PDB entry 2O67 | X-ray diffraction, 2.50 A resolution | chains A and B of the 3 polymer chains in the assembly

Chain A (and B):
Name: PII protein
From: Arabidopsis thaliana
Notes: chain B of this document is another copy of the same molecule, construct and numbering; everything in this record applies to it too
UniProt: Q9ZST4 (Q9ZST4_ARATH); residues 1-134 here correspond to UniProt positions 63-196 (UniProt number = residue number + 62)
Chain sequence (135 residues; numbered 0 to 134; the number before each row is that of its first residue; numbering starts at 0):
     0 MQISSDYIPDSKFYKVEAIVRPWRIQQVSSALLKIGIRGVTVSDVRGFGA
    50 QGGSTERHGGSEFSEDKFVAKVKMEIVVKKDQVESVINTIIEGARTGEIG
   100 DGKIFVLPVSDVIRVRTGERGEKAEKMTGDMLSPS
Unresolved in the structure: 0-2, 49-63, 123-134 (chain B: 0-5, 48-64, 131-134)
Sequence notes: initiating methionine (0)
Ligand contacts: malonate ion (MLI): E97, I98, G99, D100, G101, K102
UniProt features mapped onto this chain:
  - binding site (ATP): G46 to Q50, G99 to K102
  - binding site (Mg(2+)): G48

Interface between chain A and chain B:
Residue-residue contacts (67; chain A residue first):
  Y6(A) - S109(B)
  I7(A) - D9(B)
  I7(A) - S10(B)
  I7(A) - S109(B)  hydrogen bond (backbone-side chain)
  P8(A) - P8(B)  hydrophobic
  P8(A) - D9(B)
  P8(A) - S10(B)
  P8(A) - P107(B)  hydrophobic
  P8(A) - S109(B)
  Y13(A) - S109(B)
  E16(A) - K14(B)  salt bridge
  D43(A) - S42(B)
  V44(A) - T40(B)
  V44(A) - V41(B)
  R45(A) - T40(B)
  R45(A) - V41(B)  hydrogen bond (backbone-backbone)
  R45(A) - D43(B)  salt bridge
  G46(A) - V39(B)
  F47(A) - Q25(B)
  F47(A) - R37(B)
  F47(A) - V39(B)  hydrogen bond (backbone-backbone)
  F47(A) - V41(B)  hydrophobic
  G48(A) - R37(B)
  G48(A) - G38(B)
  G48(A) - V39(B)  hydrogen bond (backbone-backbone)
  E64(A) - Q25(B)
  K72(A) - E74(B)  salt bridge
  E83(A) - R119(B)  salt bridge
  I86(A) - I112(B)  hydrophobic
  I86(A) - R119(B)
  I90(A) - V114(B)
  A93(A) - V114(B)  hydrophobic
  R94(A) - V114(B)  hydrogen bond (side chain-backbone)
  R94(A) - R115(B)  hydrogen bond (side chain-backbone)
  R94(A) - T116(B)
  R94(A) - G117(B)
  G96(A) - R115(B)
  E97(A) - R115(B)
  I98(A) - R115(B)
  I98(A) - T127(B)
  I98(A) - G128(B)
  D100(A) - V114(B)
  D100(A) - R115(B)
  G101(A) - V114(B)  hydrogen bond (backbone-backbone)
  K102(A) - V111(B)
  K102(A) - I112(B)
  K102(A) - R113(B)
  K102(A) - V114(B)
  K102(A) - A123(B)  hydrogen bond (side chain-backbone)
  K102(A) - E124(B)
  K102(A) - K125(B)  hydrogen bond (side chain-backbone)
  K102(A) - M126(B)
  I103(A) - D110(B)
  I103(A) - V111(B)
  I103(A) - I112(B)  hydrogen bond (backbone-backbone)
  I103(A) - V114(B)  hydrophobic
  F104(A) - V76(B)  hydrophobic
  F104(A) - D110(B)
  F104(A) - V111(B)  hydrophobic
  V105(A) - V108(B)
  V105(A) - S109(B)  hydrogen bond (backbone-backbone)
  V105(A) - D110(B)  hydrogen bond (backbone-backbone)
  V105(A) - I112(B)  hydrophobic
  L106(A) - P107(B)
  L106(A) - V108(B)  hydrophobic
  P107(A) - P107(B)
  P107(A) - S109(B)
Interface residues without a listed pair, chain A (33 interface residues in all): S3, I18, V19, D65
Interface residues without a listed pair, chain B (38 interface residues in all): I24, S28, V71, K72, L106, D129

Overview:
33 residues of chain A and 38 residues of chain B are in contact; the contacts include 12 hydrogen bonds and 4
salt bridges. Polar contacts include E16(A)-K14(B), R45(A)-D43(B) and K72(A)-E74(B). Ligands of chain A:
malonate ion.
Both chains are PII protein (Arabidopsis thaliana). Entry 2O67 (Crystal structure of Arabidopsis thaliana PII
bound to malonate) was determined by X-ray diffraction (same publication as 2O66).
